PDB entry 6F0H | X-ray diffraction, 1.98 A resolution | chains A and C of the 4 polymer chains in the assembly

== Chain A (and C) ==
Molecule: Histone chaperone ASF1A
Organism: Homo sapiens
Notes: chain C of this document is another copy of the same molecule, construct and numbering; everything in this record applies to it too
UniProt: Q9Y294 (ASF1A_HUMAN); residues 1-156 here = UniProt positions 1-156
Sequence (158 residues; each row starts with the number of its first residue; numbers below 1 keep their minus sign (Gly-1 is residue -1)):
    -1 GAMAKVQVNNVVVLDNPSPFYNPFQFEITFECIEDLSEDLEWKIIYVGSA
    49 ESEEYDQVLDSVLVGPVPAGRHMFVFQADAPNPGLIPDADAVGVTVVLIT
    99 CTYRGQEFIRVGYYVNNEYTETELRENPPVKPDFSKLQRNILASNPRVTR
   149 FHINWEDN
Not modelled in the structure: -1 to 1, 154-156 (chain C: -1 to 1, 155-156)
Differences from the reference sequence: expression tag (-1 to 0)
Swiss-Prot annotation at these positions:
  - motif: Ile31 to Asp37 (Required for interaction with HIRA)
  - mutagenesis: Glu36 to Asp37 (Abrogates interaction with HIRA and induction of senescence-associated heterochromatin foci), Asp37 (D37A: Abrogates interaction with CHAF1B and HIRA), Glu49 (E49A: Loss of interaction with TLK2), Asp54 (D54R: Reduces interaction with histone H3), Val62 to Pro64 (Abrogates interaction with HIRA and induction of senescence-associated heterochromatin foci), Asp88 (D88A: Loss of interaction with TLK2. Reduced phosphorylation), Val94 (V94R: Abrogates interaction with histone H3 and histone H4. Loss of interaction with TLK2. Reduced phosphorylation), Arg108 (R108E: Reduces interaction with histone H3)

== Chain A / chain C interface ==
Residue-residue contacts (9; chain A residue first):
  Val92(A) - Glu52(C)
  Tyr112(A) - Ser50(C)
  Tyr112(A) - Glu51(C)
  Tyr112(A) - Glu52(C)
  Leu140(A) - Glu52(C)
  Asn143(A) - Glu51(C)  hydrogen bond (side chain-backbone)
  Asn143(A) - Glu52(C)  hydrogen bond (side chain-backbone)
  Asn143(A) - Asp54(C)
  Arg145(A) - Glu51(C)  salt bridge
Interface residues without a listed pair, chain A (6 interface residues in all): Arg148
Interface residues without a listed pair, chain C (6 interface residues in all): Tyr53, Gly103

== Summary ==
The chain A/chain C interface involves 6 residues from each chain, with 2 hydrogen bonds and 1 salt bridge.
Among the polar pairs are Arg145(A)-Glu51(C), Asn143(A)-Glu51(C) and Asn143(A)-Glu52(C). Curated annotation
(UniProt) lists 10 mutagenesis sites on chain A.
Chain A and chain C are both Histone chaperone ASF1A (Homo sapiens); the structure, Crystal structure
ASF1-ip4, was determined by X-ray diffraction together with 6F0F and 6F0G from the same study.
